PDB entry 8ABB | electron microscopy, 3.20 A resolution | chains L and S of the 20 polymer chains in the assembly

[Chain L]
Molecule: YALI0A14806p
From: Yarrowia lipolytica
Reference sequence: Q6CGY9 (Q6CGY9_YARLI); residue numbers follow UniProt; this construct covers 1-474
Sequence (474 residues; each row starts with the number of its first residue):
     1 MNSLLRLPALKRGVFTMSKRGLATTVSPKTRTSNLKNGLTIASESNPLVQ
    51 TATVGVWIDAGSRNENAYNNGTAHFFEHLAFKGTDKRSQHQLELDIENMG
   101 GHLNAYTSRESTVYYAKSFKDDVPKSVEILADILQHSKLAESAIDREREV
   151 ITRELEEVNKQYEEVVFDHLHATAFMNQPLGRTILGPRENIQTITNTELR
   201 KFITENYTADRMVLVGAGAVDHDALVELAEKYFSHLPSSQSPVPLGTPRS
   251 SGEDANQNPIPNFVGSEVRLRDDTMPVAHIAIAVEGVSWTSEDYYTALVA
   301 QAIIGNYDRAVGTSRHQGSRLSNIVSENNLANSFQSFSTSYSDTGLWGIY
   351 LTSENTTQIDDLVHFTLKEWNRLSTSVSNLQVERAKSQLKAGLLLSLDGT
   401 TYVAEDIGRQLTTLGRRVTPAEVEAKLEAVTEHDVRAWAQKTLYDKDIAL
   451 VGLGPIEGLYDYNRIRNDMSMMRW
Disordered / not traced: 1-25, 249-259

[Chain S]
Molecule: Cytochrome b-c1 complex subunit 8
From: Yarrowia lipolytica
Reference sequence: Q6C387 (Q6C387_YARLI); residues 3-95 here correspond to UniProt positions 1-93 (UniProt number = residue number - 2)
Sequence (93 residues; numbered 3 to 95; the number before each row is that of its first residue):
     3 MGGNGHYMGWWGHMGSPPQKGIAGYTISPFAARPFAGVVHAAIFNTFRRT
    53 KNQALFVILPVSFFYYVWTQASEKNEWLYTKAGRHELAKALAE
Disordered / not traced: 3-8, 94-95

[How chain L and chain S interact]
Pairs across the interface - 38 pairs, chain L then chain S:
  M176(L) - I29(S)  hydrophobic
  G265(L) - I29(S)
  G265(L) - S30(S)  hydrogen bond (backbone-backbone)
  S266(L) - T28(S)
  S266(L) - I29(S)
  E267(L) - G26(S)
  E267(L) - Y27(S)
  E267(L) - T28(S)  hydrogen bond (backbone-backbone)
  V268(L) - G26(S)
  V268(L) - Y27(S)  hydrophobic
  R269(L) - I24(S)
  R269(L) - A25(S)
  R269(L) - G26(S)  hydrogen bond (backbone-backbone)
  L270(L) - A25(S)  hydrophobic
  R271(L) - S18(S)
  R271(L) - Q21(S)
  R271(L) - K22(S)
  R271(L) - I24(S)
  D272(L) - Q21(S)
  D272(L) - K22(S)
  D273(L) - P20(S)
  D273(L) - Q21(S)  hydrogen bond (side chain-backbone)
  T274(L) - K22(S)
  T356(L) - G14(S)
  T357(L) - H15(S)
  D447(L) - S30(S)  hydrogen bond
  D447(L) - F32(S)
  E457(L) - W12(S)
  E457(L) - W13(S)
  E457(L) - G14(S)  hydrogen bond (side chain-backbone)
  E457(L) - H15(S)  hydrogen bond (side chain-backbone)
  E457(L) - M16(S)  hydrogen bond (side chain-backbone)
  G458(L) - G14(S)
  Y460(L) - W13(S)
  Y462(L) - S30(S)
  Y462(L) - P31(S)
  N463(L) - P31(S)
  R466(L) - F32(S)
Other interface residues (no listed pair), chain L (21 interface residues in all): V264
Other interface residues (no listed pair), chain S (22 interface residues in all): G17, P19, G23, A33

[Summary]
Chain L and chain S form an interface of 21 and 22 residues respectively, with 8 hydrogen bonds. Polar
contacts include D273(L)-Q21(S), D447(L)-S30(S) and E457(L)-G14(S).
Chain L is YALI0A14806p and chain S is Cytochrome b-c1 complex subunit 8, both from Yarrowia lipolytica; the
structure, Complex III2 from Yarrowia lipolytica, ascorbate-reduced, c-position, was determined by electron
microscopy together with 8AB6, 8AB7, 8AB8, 8AB9, 8ABA, 8ABE and 11 further entries from the same study.
